6KKM - chains E and F of the 8 polymer chains in the assembly; structure by X-ray diffraction, 3.00 A resolution.

Chain E (and F):
Protein: All5250 protein
Organism: Nostoc sp. (strain PCC 7120 / SAG 25.82 / UTEX 2576)
Notes: chain F of this document is another copy of the same molecule, construct and numbering; everything in this record applies to it too
UniProt: Q8YLP6 (Q8YLP6_NOSS1); residue numbers follow UniProt; this construct covers 1-361
Sequence (361 residues; row label = number of the first residue in the row):
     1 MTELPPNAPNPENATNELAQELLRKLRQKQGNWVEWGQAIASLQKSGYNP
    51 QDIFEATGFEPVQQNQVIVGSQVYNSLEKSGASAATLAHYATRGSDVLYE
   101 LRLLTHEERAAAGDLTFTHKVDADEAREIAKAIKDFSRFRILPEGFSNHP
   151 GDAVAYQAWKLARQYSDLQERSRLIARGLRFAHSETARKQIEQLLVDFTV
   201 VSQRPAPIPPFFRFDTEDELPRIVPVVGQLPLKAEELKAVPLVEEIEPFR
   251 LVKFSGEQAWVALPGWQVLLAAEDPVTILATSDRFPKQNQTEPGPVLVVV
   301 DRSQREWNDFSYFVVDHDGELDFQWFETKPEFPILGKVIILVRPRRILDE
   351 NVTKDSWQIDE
Unresolved in the structure: 1-16, 199-202, 347-353 (chain F: 1-17, 198-202, 348-353)

Interface between chain E and chain F:
Pairs across the interface - 121 pairs, chain E then chain F:
  Ile-141(E) with Gln-290(F)
  Leu-142(E) with Gln-290(F)
  Pro-143(E) with Gln-290(F)
  Glu-144(E) with Gln-290(F)
  Gln-203(E) with Glu-327(F), hydrogen bond
  Arg-204(E) with Glu-327(F)
  Pro-205(E) with Trp-325(F)
  Ala-206(E) with Trp-325(F), hydrophobic
  Pro-207(E) with Asp-309(F); Phe-310(F); Tyr-312(F), hydrogen bond (backbone-side chain); Trp-325(F)
  Ile-208(E) with Gln-288(F)
  Pro-209(E) with Gln-288(F); Tyr-312(F), hydrophobic
  Pro-210(E) with Val-338(F); Ile-339(F); Ile-340(F); Leu-341(F), hydrogen bond (backbone-backbone)
  Phe-211(E) with Gln-288(F); Leu-341(F); Arg-343(F)
  Phe-212(E) with Trp-266(F), hydrophobic; Val-268(F), hydrophobic; Ile-339(F); Ile-340(F), hydrophobic; Leu-341(F), hydrogen bond (backbone-backbone); Val-342(F)
  Arg-213(E) with Arg-346(F)
  Phe-214(E) with Val-342(F), hydrophobic; Arg-345(F)
  Asp-215(E) with Trp-266(F)
  Glu-217(E) with Arg-345(F), hydrogen bond (backbone-side chain); Arg-346(F); Ile-347(F)
  Asp-218(E) with Arg-345(F), hydrogen bond (backbone-side chain)
  Glu-219(E) with Arg-345(F), salt bridge
  Leu-220(E) with Arg-345(F)
  Pro-221(E) with Pro-221(F), hydrophobic; Ala-262(F); Leu-263(F)
  Ile-223(E) with Ile-223(F), hydrophobic; Trp-260(F), hydrophobic
  Val-226(E) with Leu-251(F), hydrophobic
  Phe-249(E) with Val-261(F); Pro-295(F); Val-296(F); Leu-297(F); Val-342(F); Arg-343(F); Pro-344(F)
  Arg-250(E) with Val-261(F)
  Leu-251(E) with Val-226(F), hydrophobic; Trp-260(F); Val-261(F), hydrophobic; Leu-279(F), hydrophobic
  Val-252(E) with Ala-259(F); Trp-260(F), hydrogen bond (backbone-backbone)
  Lys-253(E) with Gln-258(F); Ala-259(F)
  Phe-254(E) with Glu-257(F); Gln-258(F), hydrogen bond (backbone-backbone)
  Ser-255(E) with Ser-255(F); Gly-256(F); Glu-257(F), hydrogen bond (backbone-backbone)
  Gly-256(E) with Ser-255(F); Gly-256(F)
  Glu-257(E) with Phe-254(F); Ser-255(F)
  Gln-258(E) with Lys-253(F); Phe-254(F), hydrogen bond (backbone-backbone)
  Ala-259(E) with Val-252(F); Lys-253(F)
  Trp-260(E) with Ile-223(F), hydrophobic; Leu-251(F); Val-252(F), hydrogen bond (backbone-backbone); Trp-260(F)
  Val-261(E) with Phe-249(F); Leu-251(F), hydrophobic
  Ala-262(E) with Pro-221(F); Ala-262(F), hydrophobic
  Leu-263(E) with Pro-221(F)
  Pro-264(E) with Pro-221(F)
  Trp-266(E) with Phe-212(F), hydrophobic; Arg-213(F)
  Val-268(E) with Phe-212(F), hydrophobic
  Leu-279(E) with Phe-249(F), hydrophobic; Leu-251(F), hydrophobic
  Gln-288(E) with Ile-208(F); Pro-209(F); Phe-211(F)
  Pro-295(E) with Phe-249(F)
  Val-296(E) with Phe-249(F)
  Leu-297(E) with Phe-249(F)
  Asp-309(E) with Arg-204(F), salt bridge
  Phe-310(E) with Pro-207(F)
  Tyr-312(E) with Pro-207(F), hydrogen bond (side chain-backbone); Pro-209(F), hydrophobic
  Trp-325(E) with Pro-205(F); Pro-207(F)
  Val-338(E) with Pro-210(F)
  Ile-339(E) with Pro-210(F); Phe-212(F)
  Ile-340(E) with Pro-210(F); Phe-212(F), hydrophobic
  Leu-341(E) with Pro-209(F), hydrophobic; Pro-210(F), hydrogen bond (backbone-backbone); Phe-211(F); Phe-212(F), hydrogen bond (backbone-backbone)
  Val-342(E) with Phe-212(F); Phe-214(F), hydrophobic; Phe-249(F)
  Arg-343(E) with Phe-214(F); Phe-249(F)
  Pro-344(E) with Phe-249(F)
  Arg-345(E) with Phe-214(F); Asp-215(F), hydrogen bond (side chain-backbone); Thr-216(F), hydrogen bond (side chain-backbone); Asp-218(F), hydrogen bond (side chain-backbone); Glu-219(F), salt bridge; Leu-220(F)
Other interface residues (no listed pair), chain E (65 interface residues in all): Thr-216, Arg-222, Pro-248, Phe-285, Pro-286, Ser-311
Other interface residues (no listed pair), chain F (64 interface residues in all): Ala-206, Arg-222, Pro-248, Arg-250, Pro-264, Phe-285, Pro-286, Lys-287, Ser-311

Summary:
Chain E and chain F form an interface of 65 and 64 residues respectively, with 17 hydrogen bonds and 3 salt
bridges. Among the polar pairs are Glu-219(E)/Arg-345(F), Asp-309(E)/Arg-204(F) and Gln-203(E)/Glu-327(F).
Both chains are All5250 protein (Nostoc sp. (strain PCC 7120 / SAG 25.82 / UTEX 2576)). Entry 6KKM (Crystal
structure of RbcL-Raf1 complex from Anabaena sp. PCC 7120) was determined by X-ray diffraction, deposited
together with 6LRS and 6LRR.
